PDB entry 5ZEN | X-ray diffraction, 2.75 A resolution | chains A and B of the 3 polymer chains in the assembly

[Chain A]
Molecule: DNA topoisomerase 2-beta
Source organism: Homo sapiens
Notes: EC 5.99.1.3
UniProt: Q02880 (TOP2B_HUMAN); residues 445-1201 here correspond to UniProt positions 450-1206 (UniProt number = residue number + 5)
Chain sequence (803 residues; row label = number of the first residue in the row):
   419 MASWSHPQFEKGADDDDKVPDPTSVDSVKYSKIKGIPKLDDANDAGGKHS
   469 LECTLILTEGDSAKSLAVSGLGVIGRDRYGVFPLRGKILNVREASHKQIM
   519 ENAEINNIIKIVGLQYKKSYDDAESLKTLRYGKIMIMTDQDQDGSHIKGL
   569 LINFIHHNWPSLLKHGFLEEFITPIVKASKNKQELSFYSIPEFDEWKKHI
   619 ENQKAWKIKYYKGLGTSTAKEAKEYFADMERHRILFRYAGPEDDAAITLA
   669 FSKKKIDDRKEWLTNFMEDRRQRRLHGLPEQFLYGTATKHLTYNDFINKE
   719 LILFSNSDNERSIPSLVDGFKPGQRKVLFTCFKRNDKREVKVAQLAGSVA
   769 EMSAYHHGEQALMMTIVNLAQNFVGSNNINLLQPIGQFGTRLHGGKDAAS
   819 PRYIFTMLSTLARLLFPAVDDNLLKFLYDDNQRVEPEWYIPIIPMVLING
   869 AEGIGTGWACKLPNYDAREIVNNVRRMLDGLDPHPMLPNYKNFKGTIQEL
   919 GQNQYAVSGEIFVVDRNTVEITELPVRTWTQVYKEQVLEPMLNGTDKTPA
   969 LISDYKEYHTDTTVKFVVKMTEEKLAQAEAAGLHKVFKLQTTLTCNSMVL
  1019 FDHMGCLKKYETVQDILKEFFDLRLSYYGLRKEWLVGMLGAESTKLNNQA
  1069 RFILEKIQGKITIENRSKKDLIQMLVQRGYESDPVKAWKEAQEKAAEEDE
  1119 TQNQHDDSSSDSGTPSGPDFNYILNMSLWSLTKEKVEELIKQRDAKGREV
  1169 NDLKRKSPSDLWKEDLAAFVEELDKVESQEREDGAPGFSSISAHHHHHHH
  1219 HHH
Not modelled in the structure: 419-451, 597-602, 616-624, 703-706, 1112-1134, 1202-1221
Differences from the reference sequence: expression tag (419-444, 1202-1221)
Metal / ion sites: Mn2+: Asp557, Asp559
UniProt features mapped onto this chain:
  - region: Lys1006 to Ser1015 (Interaction with DNA)
  - motif: Glu1029 to Phe1039 (Nuclear export signal)
  - active site: Tyr821 (O-(5'-phospho-DNA)-tyrosine intermediate)
  - binding site (Mg(2+)): Glu477, Asp557, Asp559
  - site: Lys505 (Interaction with DNA), Asn508 (Interaction with DNA), Arg677 (Interaction with DNA), Lys678 (Interaction with DNA), Lys739 (Interaction with DNA), Tyr773 (Interaction with DNA), Arg820 (Transition state stabilizer), Ile872 (Important for DNA bending), Trp947 (Interaction with DNA)
  - cross-link (Glycyl lysine isopeptide (Lys-Gly)): Lys595 (interchain with G-Cter in SUMO2), Lys600 (interchain with G-Cter in SUMO2), Lys630 (interchain with G-Cter in SUMO2), Lys638 (interchain with G-Cter in SUMO2), Lys641 (interchain with G-Cter in SUMO2), Lys671 (interchain with G-Cter in SUMO2), Lys707 (interchain with G-Cter in SUMO2), Lys1087 (interchain with G-Cter in SUMO2)
Reported in the primary citation:
  - catalytic residues: Tyr821 (citing earlier work)

[Chain B]
Molecule: 8-nt DNA strand
Sequence (8 nucleotides; row label = number of the first residue in the row):
     1 AGCCGAGC

[Interface between chain A and chain B]
Contacting residue pairs (24):
  Glu477(A) with DC8(B), phosphate contact
  Gly504(A) with DC8(B), base contact
  Lys505(A) with DG7(B), base contact; DC8(B), hydrogen bond to the base
  Ser513(A) with DA1(B), phosphate contact
  Asp561(A) with DG7(B), phosphate contact; DC8(B), sugar contact
  Arg729(A) with DG7(B), sugar contact
  Lys739(A) with DG5(B), phosphate contact; DA6(B), salt bridge to the phosphate
  Gln742(A) with DA6(B), hydrogen bond to the phosphate
  Tyr773(A) with DG7(B), hydrogen bond to the phosphate
  His775(A) with DG7(B), hydrogen bond to the phosphate; DC8(B), salt bridge to the phosphate
  Gly776(A) with DC8(B), hydrogen bond to the phosphate
  Thr783(A) with DA6(B), phosphate contact
  Asn786(A) with DG5(B), hydrogen bond to the phosphate; DA6(B), phosphate contact
  Lys814(A) with DC4(B), salt bridge to the phosphate
  Glu870(A) with DC4(B), sugar contact
  Ile872(A) with DC4(B), base contact; DG5(B), hydrogen bond to the base
  Arg945(A) with DC4(B), hydrogen bond to the phosphate
  Trp947(A) with DC4(B), hydrogen bond to the phosphate
Other interface residues (no listed pair), chain A (23 interface residues in all): Arg503, Gly741, His774, Ala779, Met782

[Overview]
The interface between chain A and chain B involves 23 residues on one side and 6 on the other; the contacts
include 9 hydrogen bonds and 3 salt bridges. Polar pairs include Lys505(A)-DC8(B), Ile872(A)-DG5(B) and
Gln742(A)-DA6(B). UniProt lists active-site residue Tyr821(A) and 3 Mg2+-binding residues on chain A. The
paper reports the catalytic residue Tyr821(A).
Chain A is DNA topoisomerase 2-beta (Homo sapiens) and chain B is an 8-nt DNA strand; the structure, Crystal
structure of human topoisomerase II beta in complex with DNA: a new quaternary conformation showing ..., was
determined by X-ray diffraction, deposited together with 5ZQF and 5ZRF.
